PDB entry 3FA4 | X-ray diffraction, 2.18 A resolution | chains C and D of the 4 polymer chains in the assembly

# Chain C (and D)
Protein: 2,3-dimethylmalate lyase
Source organism: Aspergillus niger
Notes: EC 4.1.3.32; chain D of this document is another copy of the same molecule, construct and numbering; everything in this record applies to it too
UniProtKB: Q2L887 (Q2L887_ASPNG); residues 2-303 here = UniProt positions 2-303
Chain sequence (302 residues; each row starts with the number of its first residue):
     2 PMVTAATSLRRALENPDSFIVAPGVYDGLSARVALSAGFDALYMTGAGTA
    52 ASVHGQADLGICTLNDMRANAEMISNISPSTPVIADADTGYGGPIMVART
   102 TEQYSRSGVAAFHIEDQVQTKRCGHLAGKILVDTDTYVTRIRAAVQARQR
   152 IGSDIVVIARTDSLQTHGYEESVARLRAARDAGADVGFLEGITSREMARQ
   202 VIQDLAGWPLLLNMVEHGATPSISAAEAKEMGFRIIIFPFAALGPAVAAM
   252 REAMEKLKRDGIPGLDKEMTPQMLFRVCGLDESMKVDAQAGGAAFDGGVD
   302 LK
Not modelled in the structure: 2, 124-129, 293-303 (chain D: 122-129, 294-303)
Metal / ion sites: Mg2+: Asp87, Asp89

# Chain C / chain D interface
Contacting residue pairs - 143 pairs, chain C then chain D:
  Pro24(C) with Met255(D), hydrophobic; Leu258(D), hydrophobic
  Tyr27(C) with Tyr27(D); Asp28(D); Met251(D)
  Asp28(C) with Tyr27(D); Ser53(D), hydrogen bond
  Gly29(C) with Ala52(D); Ser53(D), hydrogen bond (backbone-backbone); Gly56(D)
  Leu30(C) with Ala52(D), hydrogen bond (backbone-backbone); Leu244(D), hydrophobic; Val248(D), hydrophobic
  Ser31(C) with Met251(D)
  Arg33(C) with Gly56(D), hydrogen bond (side chain-backbone); Gln57(D), hydrogen bond
  Val34(C) with Val248(D), hydrophobic; Met251(D); Arg252(D); Met255(D), hydrophobic
  Ala35(C) with Met255(D), hydrophobic
  Ala38(C) with Met255(D), hydrophobic; Lys259(D)
  Gly39(C) with Lys259(D)
  Phe40(C) with Met255(D); Leu258(D), hydrophobic; Lys259(D)
  Ala52(C) with Gly29(D); Leu30(D), hydrogen bond (backbone-backbone); Cys279(D), hydrophobic
  Ser53(C) with Asp28(D), hydrogen bond; Gly29(D), hydrogen bond (backbone-backbone); Met74(D)
  Val54(C) with Met74(D)
  His55(C) with Met74(D)
  Gly56(C) with Gly29(D); Arg33(D), hydrogen bond (backbone-side chain); Cys279(D)
  Gln57(C) with Arg33(D); Cys279(D); Ser284(D), hydrogen bond
  Ala58(C) with Phe276(D), hydrophobic; Cys279(D), hydrogen bond (backbone-backbone)
  Asp59(C) with Phe276(D)
  Leu60(C) with Ser284(D)
  Met74(C) with Ser53(D); Val54(D); His55(D)
  Arg123(C) with Asp288(D)
  Met215(C) with Ile263(D), hydrophobic
  Val216(C) with Pro272(D)
  Glu217(C) with Ile263(D); Pro264(D); Gly265(D), hydrogen bond (side chain-backbone); Leu266(D), hydrogen bond (side chain-backbone)
  His218(C) with Leu266(D), hydrogen bond (side chain-backbone); Asp267(D), hydrogen bond (side chain-backbone); Lys268(D); Met270(D); Thr271(D)
  Ile224(C) with Ile263(D)
  Ser225(C) with Gly262(D)
  Ala226(C) with Gly262(D), hydrogen bond (backbone-backbone)
  Phe239(C) with Leu258(D), hydrophobic; Gly262(D); Pro264(D)
  Phe241(C) with Leu266(D); Thr271(D); Pro272(D), hydrophobic; Leu275(D), hydrophobic
  Ala242(C) with Ala254(D); Leu258(D), hydrophobic
  Ala243(C) with Met251(D); Met255(D), hydrophobic
  Leu244(C) with Leu30(D), hydrophobic
  Gly245(C) with Met270(D)
  Pro246(C) with Ala250(D); Ala254(D), hydrophobic; Leu266(D), hydrophobic
  Ala247(C) with Met251(D), hydrophobic
  Val248(C) with Leu30(D), hydrophobic; Met274(D), hydrophobic
  Ala249(C) with Met270(D), hydrophobic
  Ala250(C) with Pro246(D); Ala250(D), hydrophobic
  Met251(C) with Ser31(D); Val34(D); Ala243(D)
  Arg252(C) with Val34(D)
  Ala254(C) with Ala242(D); Pro246(D), hydrophobic
  Met255(C) with Pro24(D), hydrophobic; Ala35(D), hydrophobic; Ala38(D), hydrophobic; Phe40(D); Ala242(D), hydrophobic; Ala243(D), hydrophobic
  Leu258(C) with Pro24(D), hydrophobic; Phe40(D), hydrophobic; Phe239(D), hydrophobic; Ala242(D), hydrophobic
  Lys259(C) with Ala38(D); Gly39(D); Phe40(D)
  Gly262(C) with Ser225(D); Ala226(D), hydrogen bond (backbone-backbone); Phe239(D)
  Ile263(C) with Glu217(D); Ser223(D); Ile224(D); Ser225(D)
  Pro264(C) with Glu217(D); Phe239(D)
  Gly265(C) with Glu217(D), hydrogen bond (backbone-side chain)
  Leu266(C) with Glu217(D), hydrogen bond (backbone-side chain); His218(D), hydrogen bond (backbone-side chain); Phe241(D); Pro246(D)
  Asp267(C) with His218(D), hydrogen bond (backbone-side chain)
  Lys268(C) with His218(D)
  Met270(C) with Phe241(D); Gly245(D); Pro246(D); Ala249(D), hydrophobic
  Thr271(C) with His218(D); Phe241(D)
  Pro272(C) with Val216(D), hydrophobic; Phe241(D), hydrophobic
  Met274(C) with Val248(D), hydrophobic; Arg252(D)
  Leu275(C) with Phe241(D), hydrophobic
  Phe276(C) with Ala48(D), hydrophobic; Ala58(D), hydrophobic; Asp59(D)
  Val278(C) with Arg252(D)
  Cys279(C) with Ala52(D), hydrophobic; Gly56(D); Gln57(D); Ala58(D), hydrogen bond (backbone-backbone)
  Leu281(C) with Ala58(D), hydrophobic; Leu60(D), hydrophobic
  Ser284(C) with Gln57(D); Leu60(D)
Interface residues without a listed pair, chain C (69 interface residues in all): Gly25, Ala48, Ile78, Ser223, Glu256
Interface residues without a listed pair, chain D (71 interface residues in all): Gly25, Val26, Ile78, Ala247, Glu256, Asp261, Glu269, Val278, Leu281

# In short
69 residues of chain C face 71 of chain D across their interface; the contacts include 22 hydrogen bonds.
Among the polar pairs are Asp28(C)-Ser53(D), Arg33(C)-Gly56(D) and Arg33(C)-Gln57(D). The Mg2+ site is built
by Asp87(C) and Asp89(C).
Chain C and chain D are both 2,3-dimethylmalate lyase (Aspergillus niger); the structure, Crystal structure of
2,3-dimethylmalate lyase, a PEP mutase/isocitrate lyase superfamily member, triclinic crystal form, was
determined by X-ray diffraction, deposited together with 3FA3.
